PDB entry 4AU3 | X-ray diffraction, 2.78 A resolution | chains B and G of the 5 polymer chains in the assembly

[Chain B]
Protein: Serpyin peptidase inhibitor, clade H (heat shock protein 47 ), member 1, (collagen binding protein 1)
Organism: Canis lupus familiaris
UniProtKB: E2RHY7 (E2RHY7_CANFA); numbering as in UniProt (aligned over 36-418)
Amino-acid sequence (392 residues; numbered 35 to 426; the number before each row is that of its first residue):
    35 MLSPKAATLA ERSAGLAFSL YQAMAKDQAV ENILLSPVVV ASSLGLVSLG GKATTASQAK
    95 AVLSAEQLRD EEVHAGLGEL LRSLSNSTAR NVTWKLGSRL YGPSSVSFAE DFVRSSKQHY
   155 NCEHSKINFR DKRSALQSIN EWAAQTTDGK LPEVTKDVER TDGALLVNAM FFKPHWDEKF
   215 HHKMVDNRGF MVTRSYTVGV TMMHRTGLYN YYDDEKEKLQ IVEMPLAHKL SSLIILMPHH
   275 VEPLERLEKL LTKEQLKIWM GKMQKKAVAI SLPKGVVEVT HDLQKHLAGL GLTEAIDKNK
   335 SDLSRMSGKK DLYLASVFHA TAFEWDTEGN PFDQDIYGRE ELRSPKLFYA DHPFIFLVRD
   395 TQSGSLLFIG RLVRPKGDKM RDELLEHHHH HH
Disordered / not traced: 121-125, 366-376, 415-426
Modified / non-standard residues: Mse-35, Mse-58, Mse-204, Mse-218, Mse-225, Mse-236, Mse-237, Mse-258, Mse-271, Mse-294, Mse-297, Mse-340, Mse-414 (selenomethionine; parent Met)
Sequence notes: expression tag (35, 419-426)

[Chain G]
Protein: 18ER collagen model peptide 15-R8
UniProtKB: Q96A83 (EMID2_HUMAN); residues 1-18 here correspond to UniProt positions 307-324 (UniProt number = residue number + 306)
Amino-acid sequence (20 residues; row label = number of the first residue in the row; numbering starts at 0):
     0 XPPGPPGPPG PRGPPGPPGX
Disordered / not traced: 0, 16-19
Modified / non-standard residues: ACE (acetyl group) at position 0; NH2 (amino group) at position 19
Sequence notes: expression tag (0, 19)

[Chain B / chain G interface]
Contacting residue pairs (18; chain B residue first):
  Mse-218(B) with Pro-5(G); Gly-6(G); Pro-7(G)
  Asp-220(B) with Pro-7(G)
  Arg-222(B) with Pro-7(G); Pro-8(G), hydrogen bond (side chain-backbone); Gly-9(G), hydrogen bond (side chain-backbone); Pro-10(G)
  Mse-225(B) with Arg-11(G)
  His-238(B) with Pro-7(G); Pro-8(G)
  Ser-305(B) with Pro-8(G)
  Leu-381(B) with Pro-8(G), hydrophobic
  Tyr-383(B) with Gly-9(G); Pro-10(G); Arg-11(G)
  Asp-385(B) with Arg-11(G), salt bridge
  His-386(B) with Arg-11(G)
Other interface residues (no listed pair), chain B (12 interface residues in all): Arg-228, Ala-303
Other interface residues (no listed pair), chain G (8 interface residues in all): Pro-14

[Overview]
12 residues of chain B and 8 residues of chain G are in contact; the contacts include 2 hydrogen bonds and 1
salt bridge. Among the polar pairs are Asp-385(B)/Arg-11(G), Arg-222(B)/Pro-8(G) and Arg-222(B)/Gly-9(G).
Here chain B is Serpyin peptidase inhibitor, clade H (heat shock protein 47 ), member 1, (collagen binding
protein 1) (Canis lupus familiaris) and chain G is 18ER collagen model peptide 15-R8. Entry 4AU3 (Crystal
Structure of a Hsp47-collagen complex) was determined by X-ray diffraction (same publication as 3ZHA, 4AU2,
4AU4 and 4AXY).
